Entry 8DLX (electron microscopy, 2.45 A resolution); this record covers chains A and C of the 4 polymer chains in the assembly.

Chain A (and C):
Protein: Spike glycoprotein
Organism: Severe acute respiratory syndrome coronavirus 2
Notes: chain C of this document is another copy of the same molecule, construct and numbering; everything in this record applies to it too
UniProtKB: P0DTC2 (SPIKE_SARS2); residue numbers follow UniProt; this construct covers 1-1208
Chain sequence (1288 residues; each row starts with the number of its first residue):
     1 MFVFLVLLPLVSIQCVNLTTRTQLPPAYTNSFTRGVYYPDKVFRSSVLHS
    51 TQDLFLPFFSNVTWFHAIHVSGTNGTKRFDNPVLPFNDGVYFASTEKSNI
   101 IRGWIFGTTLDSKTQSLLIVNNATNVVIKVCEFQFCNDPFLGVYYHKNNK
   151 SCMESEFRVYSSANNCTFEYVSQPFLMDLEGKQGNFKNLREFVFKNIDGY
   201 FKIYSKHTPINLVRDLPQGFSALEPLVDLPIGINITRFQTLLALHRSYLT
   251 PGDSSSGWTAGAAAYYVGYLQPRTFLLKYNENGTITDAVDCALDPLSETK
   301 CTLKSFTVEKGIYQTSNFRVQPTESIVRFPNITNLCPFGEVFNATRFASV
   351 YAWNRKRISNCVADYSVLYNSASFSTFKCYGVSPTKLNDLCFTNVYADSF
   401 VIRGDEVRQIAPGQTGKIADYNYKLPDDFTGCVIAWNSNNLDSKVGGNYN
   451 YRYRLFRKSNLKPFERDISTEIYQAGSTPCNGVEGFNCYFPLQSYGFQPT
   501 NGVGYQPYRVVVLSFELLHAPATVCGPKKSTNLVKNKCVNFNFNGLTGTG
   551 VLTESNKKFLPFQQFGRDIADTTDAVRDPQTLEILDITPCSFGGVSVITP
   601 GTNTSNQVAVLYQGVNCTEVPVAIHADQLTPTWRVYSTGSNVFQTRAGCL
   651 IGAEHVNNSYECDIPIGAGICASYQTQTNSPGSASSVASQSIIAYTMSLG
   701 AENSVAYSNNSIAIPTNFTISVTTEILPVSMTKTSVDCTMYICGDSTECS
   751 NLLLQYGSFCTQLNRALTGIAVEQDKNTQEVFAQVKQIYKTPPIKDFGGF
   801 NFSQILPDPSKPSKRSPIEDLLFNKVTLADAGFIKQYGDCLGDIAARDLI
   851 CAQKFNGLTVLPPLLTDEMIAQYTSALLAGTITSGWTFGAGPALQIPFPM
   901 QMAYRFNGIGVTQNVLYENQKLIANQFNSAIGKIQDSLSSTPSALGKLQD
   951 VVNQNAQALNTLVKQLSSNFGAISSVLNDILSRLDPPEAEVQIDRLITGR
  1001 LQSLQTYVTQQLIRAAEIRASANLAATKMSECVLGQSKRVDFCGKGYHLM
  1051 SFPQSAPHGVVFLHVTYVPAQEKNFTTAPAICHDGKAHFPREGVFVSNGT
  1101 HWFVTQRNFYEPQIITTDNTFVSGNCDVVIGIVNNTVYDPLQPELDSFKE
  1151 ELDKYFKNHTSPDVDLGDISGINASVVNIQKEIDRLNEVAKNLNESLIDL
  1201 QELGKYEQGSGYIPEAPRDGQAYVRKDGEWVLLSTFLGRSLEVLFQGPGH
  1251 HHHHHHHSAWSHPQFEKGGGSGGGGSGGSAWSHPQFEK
Not modelled in the structure: 1-13, 70-76, 146-152, 177-184, 248-256, 455-491, 621-640, 676-690, 828-855, 1148-1288 (chain C: 1-13, 70-76, 146-152, 177-184, 248-256, 621-640, 676-690, 828-855, 1148-1288)
Cystine bridges: Cys15-Cys136, Cys131-Cys166, Cys291-Cys301, Cys336-Cys361, Cys379-Cys432, Cys391-Cys525, Cys538-Cys590, Cys617-Cys649, Cys662-Cys671, Cys738-Cys760, Cys743-Cys749, Cys1032-Cys1043, Cys1082-Cys1126
Covalently attached groups: N-acetylglucosamine (NAG) linked to Asn17, Asn61, Asn122, Asn165, Asn234, Asn282, Asn331, Asn343, Asn709, Asn717, Asn801, Asn1074, Asn1098, Asn1134
Construct notes: conflict Ile13 (Ser in P0DTC2), Cys152 (Trp in P0DTC2), Arg452 (Leu in P0DTC2), Gly614 (Asp in P0DTC2), Gly682 (Arg in P0DTC2), Ser683 (Arg in P0DTC2), Ser685 (Arg in P0DTC2), Pro817 (Phe in P0DTC2), Pro892 (Ala in P0DTC2), Pro899 (Ala in P0DTC2), Pro942 (Ala in P0DTC2), Pro986 (Lys in P0DTC2), Pro987 (Val in P0DTC2); expression tag (1209-1288)
Curated features (UniProtKB/Swiss-Prot):
  - region: Asn280 to Cys301 (Putative superantigen), Arg403 to Asp405 (Integrin-binding motif), Asn448 to Tyr451, Tyr453 to Phe456 (Immunodominant HLA epitope recognized by the CD8+), Pro681, Ala684 (Putative superantigen), Ser816 to Tyr837 (Fusion peptide 1), Lys835 to Phe855 (Fusion peptide 2), Asp1163 to Glu1202 (Heptad repeat 2)
  - site: Arg815, Ser816 (Cleavage)
  - glycosylation: Asn17 (N-linked (GlcNAc...) (complex) asparagine), Asn61 (N-linked (GlcNAc...) (hybrid) asparagine), Asn74 (N-linked (GlcNAc...) (complex) asparagine), Asn122 (N-linked (GlcNAc...) (hybrid) asparagine), Asn149 (N-linked (GlcNAc...) (complex) asparagine), Asn165 (N-linked (GlcNAc...) (complex) asparagine), Asn234 (N-linked (GlcNAc...) (high mannose) asparagine), Asn282 (N-linked (GlcNAc...) (complex) asparagine), Thr323 (O-linked (GalNAc) threonine), Ser325 (O-linked (HexNAc...) serine), Asn331 (N-linked (GlcNAc...) (complex) asparagine), Asn343 (N-linked (GlcNAc...) (complex) asparagine), Asn603 (N-linked (GlcNAc...) (hybrid) asparagine), Asn616 (N-linked (GlcNAc...) (complex) asparagine), Asn657 (N-linked (GlcNAc...) (complex) asparagine), Thr676 (O-linked (GlcNAc...) threonine), Thr678 (O-linked (GlcNAc...) threonine), Asn709 (N-linked (GlcNAc...) (high mannose) asparagine), Asn717 (N-linked (GlcNAc...) (hybrid) asparagine), Asn801 (N-linked (GlcNAc...) (hybrid) asparagine) and 6 more in UniProt

How chain A and chain C interact:
Pairs across the interface (182):
  Tyr38(A) - Phe562(C)  hydrophobic
  Asp40(A) - Phe562(C)
  Lys41(A) - Phe562(C)
  Lys41(A) - Gln563(C)
  Lys41(A) - Gln564(C)  hydrogen bond (backbone-backbone)
  Lys41(A) - Phe565(C)
  Val42(A) - Gln563(C)
  Val42(A) - Phe565(C)
  Val42(A) - Gly566(C)
  Val42(A) - Arg567(C)
  Phe43(A) - Lys557(C)
  Phe43(A) - Lys558(C)
  Phe43(A) - Phe559(C)  hydrophobic
  Phe43(A) - Gln563(C)
  Phe43(A) - Phe565(C)  hydrogen bond (backbone-backbone)
  Phe43(A) - Gly566(C)
  Phe43(A) - Arg567(C)
  Val47(A) - Ile569(C)  hydrophobic
  Asp198(A) - Tyr396(C)
  Gly199(A) - Arg357(C)  hydrogen bond (backbone-side chain)
  Tyr200(A) - Arg357(C)
  Tyr200(A) - Asn394(C)  hydrogen bond
  Tyr200(A) - Tyr396(C)
  Glu224(A) - Leu560(C)
  Pro225(A) - Phe562(C)  hydrophobic
  Pro230(A) - Arg357(C)  hydrogen bond (backbone-side chain)
  Asn282(A) - Lys558(C)  hydrogen bond
  Tyr369(A) - Ala475(C)
  Asn370(A) - Ala475(C)
  Asn370(A) - Gly476(C)
  Asn370(A) - Ser477(C)
  Asn370(A) - Phe486(C)
  Ala372(A) - Phe486(C)  hydrophobic
  Cys379(A) - Lys417(C)
  Val382(A) - Lys417(C)
  Ser383(A) - Tyr421(C)
  Ser383(A) - Phe456(C)
  Thr385(A) - Phe456(C)
  Pro412(A) - Tyr505(C)  hydrogen bond (backbone-side chain)
  Gly413(A) - Tyr505(C)  hydrogen bond (backbone-side chain)
  Asp737(A) - Asn317(C)  hydrogen bond
  Asp737(A) - Arg319(C)  salt bridge
  Met740(A) - Phe592(C)  hydrophobic
  Asp745(A) - Thr549(C)  hydrogen bond
  Gln755(A) - Ser968(C)
  Gln755(A) - Asn969(C)  hydrogen bond
  Gln755(A) - Phe970(C)  hydrogen bond (backbone-backbone)
  Gln755(A) - Gly971(C)
  Tyr756(A) - Gln965(C)  hydrogen bond (backbone-side chain)
  Tyr756(A) - Ser968(C)
  Tyr756(A) - Phe970(C)  hydrophobic
  Tyr756(A) - Arg995(C)
  Gly757(A) - Gln965(C)
  Gly757(A) - Ser968(C)
  Ser758(A) - Thr961(C)
  Ser758(A) - Gln965(C)  hydrogen bond (backbone-side chain)
  Phe759(A) - Gln965(C)
  Phe759(A) - Ser1003(C)
  Gln762(A) - Thr961(C)
  Gln762(A) - Thr1006(C)
  Arg765(A) - Gln957(C)
  Glu773(A) - Glu1017(C)
  Lys786(A) - Gly700(C)
  Lys786(A) - Ala701(C)  hydrogen bond (backbone-backbone)
  Gln787(A) - Ala701(C)
  Gln787(A) - Asn703(C)
  Ile788(A) - Leu699(C)  hydrophobic
  Ile788(A) - Gly700(C)
  Ile788(A) - Ala701(C)  hydrogen bond (backbone-backbone)
  Ile788(A) - Glu702(C)
  Ile788(A) - Asn703(C)  hydrogen bond (backbone-backbone)
  Tyr789(A) - Asn703(C)
  Tyr789(A) - Val705(C)  hydrophobic
  Lys790(A) - Glu702(C)
  Lys790(A) - Asn703(C)
  Pro792(A) - Tyr707(C)  hydrophobic
  Asp796(A) - Tyr707(C)  hydrogen bond (backbone-side chain)
  Asp796(A) - Asn709(C)  hydrogen bond
  Phe797(A) - Tyr707(C)
  Asn856(A) - Ala570(C)
  Gly857(A) - Phe592(C)
  Leu861(A) - Gln613(C)
  Pro862(A) - Ala647(C)  hydrophobic
  Pro863(A) - Ala668(C)  hydrogen bond (backbone-backbone)
  Leu864(A) - Pro665(C)  hydrophobic
  Leu864(A) - Gly667(C)
  Leu864(A) - Ala668(C)
  Leu864(A) - Gly669(C)  hydrogen bond (backbone-backbone)
  Leu864(A) - Ile670(C)
  Leu864(A) - Cys671(C)  hydrophobic
  Thr866(A) - Ala668(C)
  Thr866(A) - Gly669(C)
  Met869(A) - Gly669(C)
  Met869(A) - Met697(C)  hydrophobic
  Met869(A) - Leu699(C)
  Gln872(A) - Leu699(C)
  Tyr873(A) - Leu699(C)  hydrogen bond (side chain-backbone)
  Thr883(A) - Val705(C)
  Thr883(A) - Tyr707(C)
  Trp886(A) - Tyr1047(C)
  Gly889(A) - Asp1041(C)
  Gly889(A) - Lys1045(C)  hydrogen bond (backbone-side chain)
  Ala890(A) - Gly1046(C)
  Ala890(A) - Tyr1047(C)
  Ala890(A) - Pro1069(C)
  Pro892(A) - Pro1069(C)
  Pro892(A) - Glu1072(C)
  Ala893(A) - Val705(C)  hydrophobic
  Leu894(A) - Ala713(C)
  Leu894(A) - Pro715(C)  hydrophobic
  Leu894(A) - Glu1072(C)
  Gln895(A) - Val705(C)
  Gln895(A) - Ala706(C)
  Gln895(A) - Ser711(C)
  Gln895(A) - Ile712(C)
  Gln895(A) - Ala713(C)  hydrogen bond (backbone-backbone)
  Gln895(A) - Asn1074(C)  hydrogen bond
  Ile896(A) - Tyr707(C)
  Ile896(A) - Ser711(C)
  Ile896(A) - Ile712(C)  hydrophobic
  Pro897(A) - Tyr707(C)  hydrophobic
  Pro897(A) - Ser708(C)
  Pro897(A) - Asn709(C)
  Pro897(A) - Ser711(C)
  Pro897(A) - Thr1077(C)
  Phe898(A) - Tyr707(C)  hydrogen bond (backbone-side chain)
  Met900(A) - Thr1077(C)  hydrogen bond
  Met900(A) - Ala1078(C)
  Met900(A) - Val1094(C)  hydrophobic
  Tyr904(A) - Val1094(C)
  Tyr904(A) - Arg1107(C)
  Asn907(A) - Arg1107(C)  hydrogen bond
  Gln913(A) - Pro1090(C)
  Gln913(A) - Arg1107(C)
  Asn914(A) - Phe1089(C)
  Asn914(A) - Phe1121(C)
  Asn914(A) - Ser1123(C)  hydrogen bond
  Tyr917(A) - Pro1079(C)  hydrophobic
  Tyr917(A) - Phe1089(C)  hydrophobic
  Tyr917(A) - Val1129(C)  hydrophobic
  Glu918(A) - Ser1123(C)  hydrogen bond
  Glu918(A) - Val1128(C)
  Val963(A) - Ala570(C)  hydrophobic
  Lys964(A) - Ile569(C)
  Ser967(A) - Ala570(C)
  Ser967(A) - Asp571(C)
  Asn978(A) - Thr547(C)  hydrogen bond (side chain-backbone)
  Asn978(A) - Gly548(C)
  Leu981(A) - Lys386(C)  hydrogen bond (backbone-side chain)
  Ser982(A) - Lys386(C)
  Ser982(A) - Leu390(C)
  Ser982(A) - Thr547(C)
  Arg983(A) - Gly381(C)  hydrogen bond (side chain-backbone)
  Arg983(A) - Val382(C)
  Arg983(A) - Ser383(C)  hydrogen bond (backbone-backbone)
  Arg983(A) - Leu390(C)
  Arg983(A) - Leu517(C)
  Leu984(A) - Gly381(C)
  Leu984(A) - Val382(C)
  Leu984(A) - Ser383(C)
  Leu984(A) - Lys386(C)  hydrogen bond (backbone-side chain)
  Asp985(A) - Ser383(C)  hydrogen bond
  Asp994(A) - Arg995(C)  salt bridge
  Leu1001(A) - Gln1002(C)
  Gln1005(A) - Gln1002(C)  hydrogen bond
  Gln1005(A) - Thr1006(C)
  Thr1009(A) - Thr1009(C)
  Leu1012(A) - Gln1010(C)
  Leu1012(A) - Ile1013(C)  hydrophobic
  Arg1019(A) - Glu1017(C)  salt bridge
  Thr1027(A) - Arg1039(C)
  Ser1030(A) - Val1040(C)
  Ser1030(A) - Asp1041(C)
  Glu1031(A) - Arg1039(C)  salt bridge
  Glu1031(A) - Val1040(C)
  Leu1034(A) - Val1040(C)
  Leu1034(A) - Asp1041(C)
  Gly1035(A) - Val1040(C)
  Arg1039(A) - Arg1039(C)
  Glu1111(A) - Ser1123(C)
  Leu1141(A) - Leu1141(C)  hydrophobic
  Glu1144(A) - Leu1141(C)
Interface residues without a listed pair, chain A (109 interface residues in all): Arg44, Ile231, Gly232, Gly283, Phe377, Ala766, Gln784, Leu865, Thr887, Gly891, Thr912, Gln920, Leu966, Ile973, Glu988, Gln1113
Interface residues without a listed pair, chain C (113 interface residues in all): Thr385, Thr430, Tyr489, Ala520, Gly545, Thr572, Cys662, Ile666, Ser704, Asn710, Gly999, Phe1042, Val1068, Gly1093, Val1122, Gly1124, Ile1130, Leu1145

In short:
Chain A and chain C form an interface of 109 and 113 residues respectively, with 37 hydrogen bonds and 4 salt
bridges. Polar pairs include Asp737(A)-Arg319(C), Asp994(A)-Arg995(C) and Arg1019(A)-Glu1017(C). Covalently
linked N-acetylglucosamine: at Asn17(A), Asn61(A), Asn122(A), Asn165(A), Asn234(A) and Asn282(A) and 8 more.
Chain A and chain C are both Spike glycoprotein (Severe acute respiratory syndrome coronavirus 2); the
structure, Cryo-EM structure of SARS-CoV-2 Epsilon (B.1.429) spike protein in complex with VH ab6, was
determined by electron microscopy (same publication as 8DLJ, 8DLK, 8DLM, 8DLN, 8DLP, 8DLQ and 6 further
entries).
